Entry 6G7C (X-ray diffraction, 3.13 A resolution); this record covers chains B and H of the 10 polymer chains in the assembly.

[Chain B (and H)]
Protein: ImpA-related domain protein
Source organism: Aeromonas hydrophila subsp. hydrophila ATCC 7966
Notes: chain H of this document is another copy of the same molecule, construct and numbering; everything in this record applies to it too
UniProt: A0KJC7 (A0KJC7_AERHH); numbering as in UniProt (aligned over 223-478)
Sequence (270 residues; row label = number of the first residue in the row):
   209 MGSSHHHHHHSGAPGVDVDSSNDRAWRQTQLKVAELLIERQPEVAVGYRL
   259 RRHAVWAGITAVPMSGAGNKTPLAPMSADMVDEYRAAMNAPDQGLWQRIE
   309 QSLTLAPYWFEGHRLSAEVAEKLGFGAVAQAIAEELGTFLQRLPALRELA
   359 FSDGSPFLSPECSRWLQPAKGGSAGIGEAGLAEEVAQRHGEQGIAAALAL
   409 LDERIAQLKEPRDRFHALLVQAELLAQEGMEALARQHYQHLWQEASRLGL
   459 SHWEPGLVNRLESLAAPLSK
Not modelled in the structure: 209-224, 375-387, 475-478 (chain H: 209-230, 377-387, 475-478)
Differences from the reference sequence: initiating methionine (209); expression tag (210-222)
From the paper describing this entry:
  - self-association interface (contacts with another copy of this molecule); pairs are residue here / residue on that copy: Arg420-Glu462 (salt bridge), Phe423-Trp461 (hydrophobic contact)

[Interface between chain B and chain H]
Residue-residue contacts - 45 pairs, chain B then chain H:
  Asp290(B) - Thr268(H)
  Glu291(B) - Thr268(H)
  Arg293(B) - Ala269(H)
  Arg293(B) - Val270(H)
  Arg293(B) - Met272(H)
  Ala294(B) - Thr268(H)
  Ile402(B) - Ala403(H)  hydrophobic
  Ala403(B) - Ile402(H)  hydrophobic
  Ala403(B) - Met438(H)
  Leu406(B) - Met438(H)
  Ala407(B) - Met438(H)
  Asp410(B) - Met438(H)
  Asp410(B) - Glu439(H)  hydrogen bond (side chain-backbone)
  Asp410(B) - Ala440(H)  hydrogen bond (side chain-backbone)
  Asp410(B) - Leu441(H)  hydrogen bond (side chain-backbone)
  Ile413(B) - Leu441(H)  hydrophobic
  Ile413(B) - Arg443(H)
  Ala414(B) - Ala440(H)  hydrophobic
  Ala414(B) - Arg443(H)
  Arg422(B) - Arg443(H)
  Arg422(B) - Gln444(H)  hydrogen bond
  Leu426(B) - Gln444(H)
  Gln429(B) - Gln429(H)
  Gln429(B) - Leu441(H)
  Gln429(B) - His445(H)  hydrogen bond
  Leu433(B) - Gln429(H)
  Met438(B) - Ala403(H)
  Met438(B) - Leu406(H)  hydrophobic
  Met438(B) - Ala407(H)
  Met438(B) - Asp410(H)
  Glu439(B) - Asp410(H)
  Ala440(B) - Asp410(H)
  Leu441(B) - Asp410(H)
  Leu441(B) - Ile413(H)  hydrophobic
  Leu441(B) - Gln429(H)
  Gln444(B) - Arg422(H)  hydrogen bond
  Gln444(B) - Leu426(H)
  His445(B) - Gln429(H)  hydrogen bond
  His445(B) - His445(H)
  His448(B) - Leu426(H)
  His448(B) - Glu452(H)  salt bridge
  Gln451(B) - Arg455(H)  hydrogen bond (backbone-side chain)
  Glu452(B) - His448(H)  salt bridge
  Arg455(B) - Gln451(H)
  Arg455(B) - Arg455(H)
Interface residues without a listed pair, chain B (26 interface residues in all): Leu409
Interface residues without a listed pair, chain H (27 interface residues in all): Leu409, Leu433, Leu449

[Summary]
Chain B and chain H form an interface of 26 and 27 residues respectively, with 8 hydrogen bonds and 2 salt
bridges. Polar pairs include His448(B)-Glu452(H), Asp410(B)-Glu439(H) and Asp410(B)-Ala440(H). The paper
reports a self-association interface involving Arg420(B) and Phe423(B).
Chain B and chain H are both ImpA-related domain protein (Aeromonas hydrophila subsp. hydrophila ATCC 7966);
the structure, Nt2-CTD domains of the TssA component from the type VI secretion system of Aeromonas
hydrophila, was determined by X-ray diffraction together with 6H8F, 6HS5 and 6HS6 from the same study.
